Entry 1GWK (X-ray diffraction, 2.34 A resolution); this record covers chain A.

# Chain A
Molecule: Non-catalytic protein 1
Organism: Piromyces equi
Notes: fragment: carbohydrate binding module, residue 335-478
UniProtKB: Q9C171 (Q9C171); residues 2-145 here correspond to UniProt positions 335-478 (UniProt number = residue number + 333)
Sequence (153 residues; each row starts with the number of its first residue):
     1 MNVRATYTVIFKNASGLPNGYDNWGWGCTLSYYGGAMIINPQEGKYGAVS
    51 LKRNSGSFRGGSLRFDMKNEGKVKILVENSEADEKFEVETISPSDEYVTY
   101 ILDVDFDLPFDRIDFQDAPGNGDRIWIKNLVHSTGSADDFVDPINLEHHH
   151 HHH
Disordered / not traced: 1-3, 145-153
Modified / non-standard residues: Mse1 (selenomethionine); Mse37 (selenomethionine; parent Met); Mse67 (selenomethionine; parent Met)

# Summary
Chain A is Non-catalytic protein 1 (Piromyces equi); the structure, Carbohydrate binding module family29, was
determined by X-ray diffraction, deposited together with 1GWL and 1GWM.
